3UCD - chains A and B; structure by X-ray diffraction, 1.41 A resolution.

[Chain A (and B)]
Protein: Gamma-enolase
Organism: Homo sapiens
Notes: EC 4.2.1.11; chain B of this document is another copy of the same molecule, construct and numbering; everything in this record applies to it too
Reference sequence: P09104 (ENOG_HUMAN); residues 1-433 here correspond to UniProt positions 2-434 (UniProt number = residue number + 1)
Amino-acid sequence (439 residues; row label = number of the first residue in the row):
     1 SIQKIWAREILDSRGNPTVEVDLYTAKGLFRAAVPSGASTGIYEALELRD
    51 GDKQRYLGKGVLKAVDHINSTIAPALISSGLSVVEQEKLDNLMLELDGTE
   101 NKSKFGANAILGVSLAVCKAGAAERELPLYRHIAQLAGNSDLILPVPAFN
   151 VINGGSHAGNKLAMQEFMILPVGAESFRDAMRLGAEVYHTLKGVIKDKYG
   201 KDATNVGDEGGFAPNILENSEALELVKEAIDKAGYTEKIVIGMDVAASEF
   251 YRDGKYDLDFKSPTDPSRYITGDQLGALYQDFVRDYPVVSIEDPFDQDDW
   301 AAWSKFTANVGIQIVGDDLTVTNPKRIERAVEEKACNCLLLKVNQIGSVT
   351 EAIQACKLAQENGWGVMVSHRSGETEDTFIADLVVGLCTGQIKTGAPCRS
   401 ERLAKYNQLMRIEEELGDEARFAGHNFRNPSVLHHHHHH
Unresolved in the structure: 434-439 (chain B: 433-439)
Sequence notes: conflict Gln3 (Glu4 in P09104); expression tag (434-439)
Metal / ion sites: Mg2+ site 1: Ser39 (together with 2-phosphoglyceric acid); Mg2+ site 2: Asp244, Glu292, Asp317 (together with 2-phosphoglyceric acid)
Residues lining bound ligands: 2-phosphoglyceric acid (2PG): Gly37, Ala38, Ser39, Thr40, His157, Gln165, Glu166, Glu209, Asp244, Glu292, Asp317, Leu340, Lys342, Ser369, His370, Arg371, Ser372, Lys393
Swiss-Prot annotation at these positions:
  - active site: Glu209 (Proton donor), Lys342 (Proton acceptor)
  - binding site (Mg(2+)): Ser39, Asp244, Glu292, Asp317
  - binding site (substrate): His157, Glu166, Glu292, Asp317, Ser369 to Ser372, Lys393
  - modified residue: Ser1 (N-acetylserine), Lys4 (N6-acetyllysine), Thr25 (Phosphothreonine), Tyr43 (Phosphotyrosine), Lys59 (N6-acetyllysine), Lys63 (N6-acetyllysine), Lys88 (N6-acetyllysine), Lys192 (N6-acetyllysine), Lys196 (N6-acetyllysine), Lys198 (N6-acetyllysine), Lys201 (N6-acetyllysine), Lys227 (N6-acetyllysine), Lys232 (N6-(2-hydroxyisobutyryl)lysine), Lys255 (N6-acetyllysine), Ser262 (Phosphoserine), Tyr286 (Phosphotyrosine), Ser290 (Phosphoserine), Lys334 (N6-acetyllysine), Lys342 (N6-acetyllysine), Lys405 (N6-acetyllysine)
  - cross-link: Lys201 (Glycyl lysine isopeptide (Lys-Gly) (interchain with G-Cter in SUMO2))
Reported in the primary citation:
  - conformationally variable residues (side-chain flip): His157
  - catalytic residues: His157, Glu166, Glu209, Lys342, His370 (citing earlier work)

[Interface between chain A and chain B]
Residue-residue contacts - 99 pairs, chain A then chain B:
  Trp6(A) - Glu414(B)  hydrogen bond
  Arg8(A) - Arg411(B)
  Arg8(A) - Glu414(B)  salt bridge
  Ile10(A) - Asn407(B)
  Leu11(A) - Met181(B)  hydrophobic
  Leu11(A) - Leu403(B)
  Leu11(A) - Asn407(B)  hydrogen bond (backbone-side chain)
  Asp12(A) - Leu403(B)
  Ser13(A) - Cys398(B)
  Ser13(A) - Arg399(B)  hydrogen bond (backbone-backbone)
  Ser13(A) - Ser400(B)
  Arg14(A) - His189(B)
  Arg14(A) - Pro397(B)
  Gly15(A) - Ala185(B)
  Gly15(A) - His189(B)  hydrogen bond (backbone-side chain)
  Gly15(A) - Pro397(B)  hydrogen bond (backbone-backbone)
  Asn16(A) - His189(B)  hydrogen bond
  Glu20(A) - Arg411(B)  salt bridge
  Arg31(A) - Arg411(B)
  Gln54(A) - Arg182(B)
  Gln54(A) - Glu186(B)
  Arg55(A) - Arg182(B)
  Arg55(A) - Glu186(B)
  Tyr56(A) - Met181(B)
  Tyr56(A) - Arg182(B)  hydrogen bond (side chain-backbone)
  Tyr56(A) - Ala185(B)  hydrophobic
  Tyr56(A) - Glu186(B)  hydrogen bond (backbone-side chain)
  Ala158(A) - Asn205(B)
  Gly159(A) - Lys201(B)
  Gly159(A) - Asp202(B)
  Gly159(A) - Asn205(B)  hydrogen bond (backbone-side chain)
  Asn160(A) - Lys201(B)
  Asn160(A) - Asp202(B)
  Lys161(A) - Lys201(B)
  Arg178(A) - Glu9(B)  salt bridge
  Arg178(A) - Arg55(B)
  Arg178(A) - Leu62(B)
  Met181(A) - Leu11(B)  hydrophobic
  Met181(A) - Tyr56(B)
  Arg182(A) - Gln54(B)  hydrogen bond (side chain-backbone)
  Arg182(A) - Arg55(B)
  Arg182(A) - Tyr56(B)  hydrogen bond (backbone-side chain)
  Ala185(A) - Gly15(B)
  Ala185(A) - Tyr56(B)  hydrophobic
  Glu186(A) - Gln54(B)
  Glu186(A) - Arg55(B)
  Glu186(A) - Tyr56(B)  hydrogen bond (side chain-backbone)
  Glu186(A) - Leu57(B)
  His189(A) - Arg14(B)  hydrogen bond (side chain-backbone)
  His189(A) - Gly15(B)  hydrogen bond (side chain-backbone)
  His189(A) - Asn16(B)  hydrogen bond
  His189(A) - Leu57(B)
  Lys201(A) - Gly159(B)
  Lys201(A) - Asn160(B)
  Lys201(A) - Lys261(B)  hydrogen bond (side chain-backbone)
  Asp202(A) - Gly159(B)
  Asn205(A) - Ala158(B)
  Asn205(A) - Gly159(B)  hydrogen bond (side chain-backbone)
  Asn205(A) - Asn205(B)
  Asn205(A) - Val206(B)
  Asn205(A) - Ala213(B)
  Val206(A) - Asn205(B)
  Val206(A) - Val206(B)  hydrogen bond (backbone-backbone)
  Val206(A) - Arg399(B)
  Ala213(A) - Asn205(B)
  Asn215(A) - Asp202(B)
  Lys261(A) - Lys201(B)  hydrogen bond (backbone-side chain)
  Glu374(A) - Ser400(B)
  Thr375(A) - Ser400(B)
  Glu376(A) - Ala404(B)
  Glu376(A) - Asn407(B)  hydrogen bond
  Glu376(A) - Arg411(B)  salt bridge
  Pro397(A) - Arg14(B)
  Pro397(A) - Gly15(B)  hydrogen bond (backbone-backbone)
  Cys398(A) - Ser13(B)
  Cys398(A) - Arg399(B)
  Arg399(A) - Ser13(B)  hydrogen bond (backbone-backbone)
  Arg399(A) - Val206(B)
  Arg399(A) - Cys398(B)
  Arg399(A) - Arg399(B)
  Arg399(A) - Glu401(B)
  Ser400(A) - Ser13(B)
  Ser400(A) - Glu374(B)
  Ser400(A) - Thr375(B)
  Ser400(A) - Glu401(B)  hydrogen bond (backbone-side chain)
  Glu401(A) - Arg399(B)
  Glu401(A) - Ser400(B)  hydrogen bond (side chain-backbone)
  Leu403(A) - Leu11(B)  hydrophobic
  Leu403(A) - Asp12(B)
  Ala404(A) - Glu376(B)
  Asn407(A) - Ile10(B)
  Asn407(A) - Leu11(B)  hydrogen bond (side chain-backbone)
  Asn407(A) - Glu376(B)  hydrogen bond
  Arg411(A) - Arg8(B)
  Arg411(A) - Glu20(B)  salt bridge
  Arg411(A) - Arg31(B)
  Arg411(A) - Glu376(B)  salt bridge
  Glu414(A) - Trp6(B)  hydrogen bond
  Glu414(A) - Arg8(B)  salt bridge
Interface residues without a listed pair, chain A (50 interface residues in all): Glu9, Tyr188, Gly207, Ser262, Gln408, Met410
Interface residues without a listed pair, chain B (50 interface residues in all): Lys161, Tyr188, Thr204, Gly207, Gln408, Met410

[Summary]
The chain A/chain B interface involves 50 residues from each chain; the contacts include 27 hydrogen bonds and
7 salt bridges. Among the polar pairs are Arg8(A)-Glu414(B), Glu20(A)-Arg411(B) and Arg178(A)-Glu9(B). Chain A
binds 2-phosphoglyceric acid. The paper reports catalytic residues His157(A), Glu166(A) and Glu209(A) among
others; conformational variability at His157(A).
Chain A and chain B are both Gamma-enolase (Homo sapiens); the structure, Asymmetric complex of human neuron
specific enolase-2-PGA/PEP, was determined by X-ray diffraction (same publication as 3UCC, 3UJE, 3UJF, 3UJR
and 3UJS).
